1SD3 - chains A and B; structure by X-ray diffraction, 1.80 A resolution.

Chain A (and B):
Molecule: Glutamate receptor, ionotropic kainate 2
From: Rattus norvegicus
Notes: chain B of this document is another copy of the same molecule, construct and numbering; everything in this record applies to it too
UniProtKB: P42260 (GRIK2_RAT); the construct has insertions or renumbered stretches relative to UniProt, so the offset changes along the chain: 2-117 = UniProt 429-544; 120-259 = UniProt 667-806
Amino-acid sequence (259 residues; numbered 1 to 259; the number before each row is that of its first residue):
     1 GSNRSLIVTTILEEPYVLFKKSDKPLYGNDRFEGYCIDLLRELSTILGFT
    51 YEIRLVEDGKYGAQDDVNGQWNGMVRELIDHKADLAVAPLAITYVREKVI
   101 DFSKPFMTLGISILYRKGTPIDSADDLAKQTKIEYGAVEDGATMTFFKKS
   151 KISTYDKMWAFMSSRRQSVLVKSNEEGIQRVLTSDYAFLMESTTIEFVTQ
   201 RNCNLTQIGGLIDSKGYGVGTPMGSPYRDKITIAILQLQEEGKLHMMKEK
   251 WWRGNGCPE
Unresolved in the structure: 1-2, 254-259
Construct notes: cloning artifact (1); linker (118-119)
Residues lining bound ligands: 2s,4r-4-methylglutamate (SYM): Tyr61, Pro89, Leu90, Ala91, Arg96, Val138, Gly141, Ala142, Thr143, Asn174, Met190, Glu191, Tyr217

Chain A / chain B interface:
Contacting residue pairs (15; chain A residue first):
  Thr108(A) - Gly209(B)
  Thr108(A) - Gly210(B)
  Gly118(A) - Glu240(B)
  Thr119(A) - Glu240(B)
  Pro120(A) - Glu240(B)
  Asp122(A) - Gln239(B)  hydrogen bond
  Gly209(A) - Thr108(B)
  Gly210(A) - Thr108(B)
  Leu211(A) - Leu211(B)  hydrophobic
  Leu211(A) - Ser214(B)  hydrogen bond (backbone-side chain)
  Ser214(A) - Leu211(B)  hydrogen bond (side chain-backbone)
  Gln239(A) - Asp122(B)
  Glu240(A) - Gly118(B)
  Glu240(A) - Thr119(B)
  Glu240(A) - Pro120(B)
Other interface residues (no listed pair), chain A (13 interface residues in all): Pro105, Leu236
Other interface residues (no listed pair), chain B (13 interface residues in all): Pro105, Leu236

Summary:
The chain A/chain B interface involves 13 residues from each chain, with 3 hydrogen bonds. Polar pairs include
Asp122(A)-Gln239(B) and Leu211(A)-Ser214(B). Chain A binds 2s,4r-4-methylglutamate.
Chain A and chain B are both Glutamate receptor, ionotropic kainate 2 (Rattus norvegicus); the structure,
Crystal structure of the GLUR6 ligand binding core in complex with 2S,4R-4-methylglutamate at 1.8 Angstrom
resolution, was determined by X-ray diffraction together with 1S50, 1S7Y, 1S9T, 1TT1 and 1TXF from the same
study.
